5CB4 - chains C and E of the 6 polymer chains in the assembly; structure by X-ray diffraction, 2.19 A resolution.

== Chain C ==
Molecule: Tubulin alpha
Source organism: Sus barbatus
Amino-acid sequence (450 residues; each row starts with the number of its first residue):
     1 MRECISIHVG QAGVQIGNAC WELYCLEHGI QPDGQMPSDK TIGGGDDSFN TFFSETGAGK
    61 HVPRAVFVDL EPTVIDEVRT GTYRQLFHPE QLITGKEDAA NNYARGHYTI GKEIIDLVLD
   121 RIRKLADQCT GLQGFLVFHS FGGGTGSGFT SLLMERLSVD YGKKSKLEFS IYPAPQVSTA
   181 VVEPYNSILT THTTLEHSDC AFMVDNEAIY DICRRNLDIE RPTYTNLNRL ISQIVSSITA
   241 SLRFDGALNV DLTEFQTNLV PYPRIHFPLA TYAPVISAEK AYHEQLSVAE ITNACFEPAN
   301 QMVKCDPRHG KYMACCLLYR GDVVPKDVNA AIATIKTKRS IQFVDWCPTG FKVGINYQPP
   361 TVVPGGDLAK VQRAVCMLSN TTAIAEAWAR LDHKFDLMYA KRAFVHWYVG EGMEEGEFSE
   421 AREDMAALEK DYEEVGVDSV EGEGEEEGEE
Unresolved in the structure: 441-450
Ion coordination: Ca2+: D39, T41, G44, E55
Small-molecule neighbours:
  - GTP (guanosine-5'-triphosphate): G10, Q11, A12, Q15, I16, D69, D98, A99, A100, N101, S140, G142, G143, G144, T145, G146, I171, P173, V177, S178, T179, E183, N206, Y224, L227, N228, I231
  - Tivantinib (TIV; (3R,4R)-3-(5,6-dihydro-4H-pyrrolo[3,2,1-ij]quinolin-1-yl)-4-(1H-indol-3-yl)pyrrolidine-2,5-dione): S178, T179, A180, V181

== Chain E ==
Molecule: Stathmin-4
Source organism: Rattus norvegicus
UniProtKB: P63043 (STMN4_RAT); residues 5-145 here correspond to UniProt positions 49-189 (UniProt number = residue number + 44)
Amino-acid sequence (143 residues; numbered 3 to 145; the number before each row is that of its first residue):
     3 MADMEVIELN KCTSGQSFEV ILKPPSFDGV PEFNASLPRR RDPSLEEIQK KLEAAEERRK
    63 YQEAELLKHL AEKREHEREV IQKAIEENNN FIKMAKEKLA QKMESNKENR EAHLAAMLER
   123 LQEKDKHAEE VRKNKELKEE ASR
Unresolved in the structure: 3-5, 29-43, 142-145
Differences from the reference sequence: expression tag (3-4)
Curated features (UniProtKB/Swiss-Prot):
  - modified residue: S46 (Phosphoserine)

== Interface between chain C and chain E ==
Residue-residue contacts - 32 pairs, chain C then chain E:
  H107(C) - K104(E)
  H107(C) - M105(E)
  Y108(C) - K104(E)
  Y108(C) - M105(E)  hydrophobic
  Y108(C) - N108(E)
  T109(C) - R112(E)
  K112(C) - M105(E)
  L152(C) - L101(E)  hydrophobic
  E155(C) - L101(E)
  E155(C) - K104(E)  salt bridge
  R156(C) - L101(E)
  S158(C) - F93(E)
  S158(C) - I94(E)
  V159(C) - I94(E)
  V159(C) - K98(E)
  G162(C) - I94(E)
  K163(C) - N90(E)
  K163(C) - F93(E)
  T193(C) - K104(E)
  E196(C) - F93(E)
  E196(C) - K100(E)  salt bridge
  H197(C) - F93(E)
  V409(C) - H115(E)  hydrogen bond (backbone-side chain)
  G410(C) - R112(E)
  E411(C) - N108(E)  hydrogen bond (backbone-side chain)
  E411(C) - R112(E)  salt bridge
  G412(C) - N108(E)  hydrogen bond (backbone-side chain)
  G412(C) - N111(E)  hydrogen bond (backbone-side chain)
  G412(C) - R112(E)
  M413(C) - N108(E)
  E414(C) - S107(E)  hydrogen bond
  E414(C) - N111(E)  hydrogen bond
Other interface residues (no listed pair), chain E (14 interface residues in all): A97

== Summary ==
20 residues of chain C face 14 of chain E across their interface, with 6 hydrogen bonds and 3 salt bridges.
Polar pairs include E155(C)-K104(E), E196(C)-K100(E) and E411(C)-R112(E). Ligands of chain C: GTP and
Tivantinib. D39(C), T41(C), G44(C) and E55(C) form the Ca2+ site.
Chain C is Tubulin alpha (Sus barbatus) and chain E is Stathmin-4 (Rattus norvegicus); the structure, Crystal
structure of T2R-TTL-Tivantinib complex, was determined by X-ray diffraction together with 5C8Y, 5CA0 and 5CA1
from the same study.
